Entry 8SSW (X-ray diffraction, 2.40 A resolution); this record covers chains B and D of the 4 polymer chains in the assembly.

# Chain B
Molecule: ATP-dependent RNA helicase DDX3X
From: Homo sapiens
Notes: EC 3.6.4.13
UniProt: O00571 (DDX3X_HUMAN); numbering as in UniProt (aligned over 132-607)
Sequence (476 residues; numbered 132 to 607; the number before each row is that of its first residue):
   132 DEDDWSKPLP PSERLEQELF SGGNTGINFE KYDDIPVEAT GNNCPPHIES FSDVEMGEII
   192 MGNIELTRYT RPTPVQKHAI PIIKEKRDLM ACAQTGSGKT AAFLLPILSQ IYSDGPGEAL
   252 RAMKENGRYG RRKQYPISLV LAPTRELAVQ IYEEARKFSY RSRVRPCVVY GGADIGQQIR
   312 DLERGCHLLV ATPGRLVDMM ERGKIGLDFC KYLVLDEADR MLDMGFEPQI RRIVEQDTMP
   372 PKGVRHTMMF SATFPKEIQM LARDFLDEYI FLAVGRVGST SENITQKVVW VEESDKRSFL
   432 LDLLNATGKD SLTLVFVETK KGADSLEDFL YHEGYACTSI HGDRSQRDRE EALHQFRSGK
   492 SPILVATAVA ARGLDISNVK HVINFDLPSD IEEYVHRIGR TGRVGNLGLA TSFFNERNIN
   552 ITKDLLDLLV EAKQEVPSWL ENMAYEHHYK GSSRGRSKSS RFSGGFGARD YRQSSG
Unresolved in the structure: 132-133, 407-411, 507-508, 534-537, 581-607
Residues lining bound ligands: ADP (adenosine-5'-diphosphate): Asn155, Thr156, Gly157, Ile158, Phe160, Phe182, Tyr200, Thr201, Arg202, Pro203, Thr204, Gln207, Gln225, Thr226, Gly227, Ser228, Gly229, Lys230, Thr231, Ala232
UniProt features mapped onto this chain:
  - region: Pro139 to Gly172 (Interaction with CHUK), Ala250 to Arg259 (Involved in stimulation of ATPase activity by DNA and RNA, nucleic acid binding and unwinding and HIV-1 replication)
  - motif: Glu180 to Lys208 (Q motif), Asp347 to Asp350 (DEAD box)
  - binding site (ATP): Tyr200 to Gln207, Ala224 to Thr231
  - modified residue: Ser181 (Phosphoserine), Ser183 (Phosphoserine), Ser240 (Phosphoserine), Ser269 (Phosphoserine), Ser429 (Phosphoserine), Thr438 (Phosphothreonine), Ser442 (Phosphoserine), Ser456 (Phosphoserine), Thr469 (Phosphothreonine), Ser470 (Phosphoserine), Ser520 (Phosphoserine), Thr542 (Phosphothreonine), Ser543 (Phosphoserine), Arg592 (Omega-N-methylarginine), Ser594 (Phosphoserine), Ser605 (Phosphoserine)
  - cross-link: Lys215 (Glycyl lysine isopeptide (Lys-Gly) (interchain with G-Cter in SUMO2))
  - natural variant: Ile214 (I214T: In MRXSSB), Ala233 (A233V: In MRXSSB; deletion: In MRXSSB), Leu235 (L235P: In MRXSSB), Arg294 (R294T: In a breast cancer sample), Val300 (V300F: In MRXSSB), Arg326 (R326H: In MRXSSB), Arg351 (R351Q: In MRXSSB), Arg362 (R362C: In MRXSSB), Arg376 (R376C: In MRXSSB), Leu392 (L392P: In MRXSSB), Gln417 (Q417P: In MRXSSB), Arg475 (R475G: In MRXSSB), 9 further natural variant entries in UniProt
  - mutagenesis: Lys138 (K138R: Partial loss of ubiquitination by RNF39), Pro142 to Glu144 (Loss of interaction with TRAF3, reduced TRAF3 'K-63'-linked autoubiquitination), Ser152 (S152A: Reduces total phosphorylation by 60%. No effect on interaction with IKBKE), Lys162 (K162R: Partial loss of ubiquitination by RNF39), Ser181 (S181A: Greatly impairs phosphorylation by TBK1 and fails to synergize with TBK1 in IFNB1 induction; when associated with A-183; A-240 and A-269), Ser183 (S183A: Greatly impairs phosphorylation by TBK1 and fails to synergize with TBK1 in IFN-beta induction; when associated with A-181; A-240 and A-269), Tyr200 (Y200A: No effect on general translation; when associated with A-207; A-230; A-347 and A-348), Gln207 (Q207A: Does not promote the translation of HIV-1 RNA. No effect on general translation; when associated with A-200; A-230: A-347 and A-348), Lys230 (K230A: No effect on general translation; when associated with A-200; A-207; A-347 and A-348; K230E: Complete loss of ATPase and RNA-unwinding activities. Loss of HIV-1 mRNA nuclear export ...), Ser240 (S240A: Greatly impairs phosphorylation by TBK1 and fails to synergize with TBK1 in IFN-beta induction; when associated with A-181; A-183 and A-269), Ser269 (S269A: Greatly impairs phosphorylation by TBK1 and fails to synergize with TBK1 in IFN-beta induction; when associated with A-181; A-183 and A-240), Thr275 to Glu277 (Increased NF-kappa-B-mediated transcriptional activity, contrary to wild-type which is inhibitory in this experimental setting), 10 further mutagenesis entries in UniProt

# Chain D
Molecule: 28-nt RNA strand
Sequence (28 nucleotides; numbered 1 to 28; the number before each row is that of its first residue):
     1 CAAGGUCAUU CGCAAGAGUG GCCUUGCG
Unresolved in the structure: 1-4, 28

# How chain B and chain D interact
Residue-residue contacts (23; chain B residue first):
  Glu161(B) - A14(D)  hydrogen bond to the sugar
  Asp164(B) - A15(D)  sugar contact
  Glu180(B) - G16(D)  sugar contact
  Arg202(B) - A14(D)  sugar contact
  Arg202(B) - A15(D)  hydrogen bond to the sugar
  Glu449(B) - U24(D)  sugar contact
  Thr450(B) - C23(D)  phosphate contact
  Thr450(B) - U24(D)  phosphate contact
  Lys451(B) - U24(D)  hydrogen bond to the phosphate
  Lys451(B) - U25(D)  phosphate contact
  His472(B) - U25(D)  phosphate contact
  Gly473(B) - U25(D)  hydrogen bond to the phosphate
  Gly473(B) - G26(D)  phosphate contact
  Arg480(B) - G26(D)  salt bridge to the phosphate
  Thr498(B) - U24(D)  phosphate contact
  Thr498(B) - U25(D)  hydrogen bond to the phosphate
  Ala499(B) - U24(D)  sugar contact
  Val500(B) - U25(D)  sugar contact
  Val500(B) - G26(D)  phosphate contact
  His578(B) - G12(D)  sugar contact
  His578(B) - C13(D)  salt bridge to the phosphate
  His579(B) - C13(D)  hydrogen bond to the sugar
  His579(B) - A14(D)  phosphate contact
Also at the interface, not in a pair above, chain B (16 interface residues in all): Lys208
Also at the interface, not in a pair above, chain D (10 interface residues in all): A17

# Overview
16 residues of chain B face 10 of chain D across their interface; the contacts include 6 hydrogen bonds and 2
salt bridges. Polar contacts include Glu161(B)-A14(D), Arg202(B)-A15(D) and His579(B)-C13(D). Ligands of chain
B: ADP.
Here chain B is ATP-dependent RNA helicase DDX3X (Homo sapiens) and chain D is a 28-nt RNA strand. Entry 8SSW
(Crystal structure of DEAD-box RNA helicase DDX3X in complex with ADP at pre-unwound state) was determined by
X-ray diffraction.
